PDB entry 6PR5 | electron microscopy, 3.30 A resolution | chains E and F of the 8 polymer chains in the assembly

Chain E:
Molecule: DNA-mediated transposase
Source organism: Helicoverpa zea
UniProt: B0F0C5 (B0F0C5_HELZE); numbering as in UniProt (aligned over 17-507)
Sequence (497 residues; row label = number of the first residue in the row):
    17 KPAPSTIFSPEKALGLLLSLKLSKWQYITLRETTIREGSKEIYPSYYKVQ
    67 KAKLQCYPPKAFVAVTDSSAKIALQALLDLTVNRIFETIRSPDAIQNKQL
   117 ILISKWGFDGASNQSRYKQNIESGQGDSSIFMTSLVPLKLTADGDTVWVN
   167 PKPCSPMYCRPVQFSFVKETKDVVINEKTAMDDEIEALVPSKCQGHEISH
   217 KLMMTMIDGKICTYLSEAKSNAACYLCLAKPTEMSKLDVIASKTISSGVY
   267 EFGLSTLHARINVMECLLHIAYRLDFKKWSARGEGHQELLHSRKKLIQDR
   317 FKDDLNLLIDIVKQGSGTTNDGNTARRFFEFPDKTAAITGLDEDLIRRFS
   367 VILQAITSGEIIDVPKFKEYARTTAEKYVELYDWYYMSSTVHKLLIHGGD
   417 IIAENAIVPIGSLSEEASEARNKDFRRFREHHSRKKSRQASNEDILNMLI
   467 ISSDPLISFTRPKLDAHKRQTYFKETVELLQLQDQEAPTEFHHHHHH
Unresolved in the structure: 17-20, 501-513
Differences from the reference sequence: expression tag (508-513)
Ion coordination: Mg2+ site 1: Asp-125, Asp-224 (shared with DC9(F) of chain F; 1 residue of chain H); Mg2+ site 2: Asp-125, Glu-435 (shared with 2 residues of chain H); Zn2+: Cys-240, Cys-243, His-408, His-413
From the paper describing this entry:
  - binding site for the 30-nt DNA strand: Val-328
  - catalytic residues: His-274
  - catalytic residues: Asp-125, Asp-224, Glu-435 (citing earlier work)

Chain F:
Molecule: 9-nt DNA strand
Sequence (9 nucleotides; row label = number of the first residue in the row):
     1 TTTTCGATC
Ion coordination: Mg2+: DC9 (shared with Asp-125(E), Asp-224(E) of chain E; 1 residue of chain H)

Interface between chain E and chain F:
Residue-residue contacts - 23 pairs, chain E then chain F:
  Asp-224(E) with DC9(F), phosphate contact
  Gly-225(E) with DT8(F), phosphate contact; DC9(F), hydrogen bond to the phosphate
  Lys-226(E) with DT8(F), hydrogen bond to the base; DC9(F), sugar contact
  Asn-237(E) with DA7(F), hydrogen bond to the base; DT8(F), hydrogen bond to the base
  His-274(E) with DC9(F), phosphate contact
  Asn-278(E) with DT8(F), phosphate contact; DC9(F), hydrogen bond to the phosphate
  Arg-289(E) with DG6(F), salt bridge to the phosphate
  Trp-295(E) with DG6(F), phosphate contact
  Ser-296(E) with DG6(F), phosphate contact
  Ala-297(E) with DC5(F), phosphate contact; DG6(F), hydrogen bond to the phosphate
  Arg-298(E) with DT3(F), hydrogen bond to the base; DT4(F), hydrogen bond to the sugar
  Gln-303(E) with DC5(F), hydrogen bond to the phosphate
  Tyr-401(E) with DA7(F), hydrogen bond to the phosphate
  Ser-404(E) with DA7(F), phosphate contact
  Ser-405(E) with DA7(F), phosphate contact; DT8(F), phosphate contact
  Thr-406(E) with DT8(F), hydrogen bond to the phosphate
Interface residues without a listed pair, chain E (21 interface residues in all): Asp-125, Glu-185, Ser-236, Ala-238, His-285

Summary:
The interface between chain E and chain F involves 21 residues on one side and 7 on the other, with 11
hydrogen bonds and 1 salt bridge. Among the polar pairs are Lys-226(E)/DT8(F), Asn-237(E)/DA7(F) and
Asn-237(E)/DT8(F). From the paper: catalytic residues His-274(E), Asp-125(E) and Asp-224(E) among others; a
binding site for the 30-nt DNA strand at Val-328(E).
Chain E is DNA-mediated transposase (Helicoverpa zea) and chain F is a 9-nt DNA strand; the structure, Cryo-EM
structure of HzTransib strand transfer complex (STC), was determined by electron microscopy, deposited
together with 6PQR, 6PQU, 6PQX and 6PQY.
